3NNS - chains A and B; structure by X-ray diffraction, 1.90 A resolution.

Chain A (and B):
Protein: DNA binding response regulator B
Source organism: Thermotoga maritima
Notes: fragment: N-terminal Domain; chain B of this document is another copy of the same molecule, construct and numbering; everything in this record applies to it too
UniProtKB: Q9WXY0 (Q9WXY0_THEMA); residue numbers follow UniProt; this construct covers 1-117
Chain sequence (117 residues; numbered 1 to 117; the number before each row is that of its first residue):
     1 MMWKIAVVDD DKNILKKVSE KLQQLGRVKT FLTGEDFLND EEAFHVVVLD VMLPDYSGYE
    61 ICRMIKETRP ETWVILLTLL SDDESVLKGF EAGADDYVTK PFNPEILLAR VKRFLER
Modified residues: Mse-1, Mse-2, Mse-52, Mse-64 (selenomethionine; parent Met)
Ion coordination: Mg2+: Asp-10, Asp-50, Mse-52; beryllium trifluoride ion near Asp-50 (its only coordinating residue here)
From the paper describing this entry:
  - conformationally variable residues (side-chain flip): Tyr-97

Interface between chain A and chain B:
Residue-residue contacts (34; chain A residue first):
  Lys-66(A) / Arg-117(B)
  Pro-70(A) / Arg-117(B)
  Glu-71(A) / Arg-117(B)  hydrogen bond (backbone-side chain)
  Thr-72(A) / Arg-117(B)  hydrogen bond (backbone-side chain)
  Trp-73(A) / Trp-73(B)  hydrophobic
  Trp-73(A) / Arg-117(B)
  Asp-83(A) / Asn-103(B)
  Asp-83(A) / Ile-106(B)
  Leu-87(A) / Glu-105(B)
  Leu-87(A) / Ile-106(B)  hydrophobic
  Phe-90(A) / Ala-109(B)  hydrophobic
  Phe-90(A) / Arg-110(B)
  Asp-95(A) / Arg-113(B)  hydrogen bond (backbone-side chain)
  Asp-95(A) / Arg-117(B)  salt bridge
  Asp-96(A) / Arg-110(B)  salt bridge
  Asp-96(A) / Arg-113(B)  salt bridge
  Tyr-97(A) / Arg-110(B)
  Asn-103(A) / Asp-83(B)  hydrogen bond
  Glu-105(A) / Leu-87(B)
  Ile-106(A) / Asp-83(B)
  Ala-109(A) / Phe-90(B)  hydrophobic
  Arg-110(A) / Phe-90(B)
  Arg-110(A) / Asp-96(B)  salt bridge
  Arg-110(A) / Tyr-97(B)
  Arg-113(A) / Phe-90(B)
  Arg-113(A) / Asp-95(B)  hydrogen bond (side chain-backbone)
  Arg-113(A) / Asp-96(B)  salt bridge
  Arg-113(A) / Arg-113(B)
  Arg-117(A) / Lys-66(B)
  Arg-117(A) / Pro-70(B)
  Arg-117(A) / Glu-71(B)  hydrogen bond (side chain-backbone)
  Arg-117(A) / Thr-72(B)  hydrogen bond (side chain-backbone)
  Arg-117(A) / Trp-73(B)
  Arg-117(A) / Asp-95(B)  salt bridge
Interface residues without a listed pair, chain A (21 interface residues in all): Val-86, Ala-94, Phe-114
Interface residues without a listed pair, chain B (21 interface residues in all): Val-86, Ala-94, Phe-114

Summary:
Chain A and chain B each contribute 21 residues to their interface, with 7 hydrogen bonds and 6 salt bridges.
Polar pairs include Asp-95(A)/Arg-117(B), Asp-96(A)/Arg-110(B) and Asp-96(A)/Arg-113(B). The Mg2+ site is
built by Asp-10(A), Asp-50(A) and Mse-52(A). From the paper: conformational variability at Tyr-97(A).
Both chains are DNA binding response regulator B (Thermotoga maritima). Entry 3NNS (BeF3 Activated DrrB
Receiver Domain) was determined by X-ray diffraction (same publication as 3NHZ and 3NNN).
